1UDI - chains E and I; structure by X-ray diffraction, 2.70 A resolution.

== Chain E ==
Name: Uracil-DNA glycosylase
Organism: Herpes simplex virus (type 1 / strain 17)
Notes: EC 3.2.2.3
Reference sequence: P10186 (UNG_HHV11); residues 1-244 here correspond to UniProt positions 91-334 (UniProt number = residue number + 90)
Chain sequence (244 residues; numbered 1 to 244; the number before each row is that of its first residue):
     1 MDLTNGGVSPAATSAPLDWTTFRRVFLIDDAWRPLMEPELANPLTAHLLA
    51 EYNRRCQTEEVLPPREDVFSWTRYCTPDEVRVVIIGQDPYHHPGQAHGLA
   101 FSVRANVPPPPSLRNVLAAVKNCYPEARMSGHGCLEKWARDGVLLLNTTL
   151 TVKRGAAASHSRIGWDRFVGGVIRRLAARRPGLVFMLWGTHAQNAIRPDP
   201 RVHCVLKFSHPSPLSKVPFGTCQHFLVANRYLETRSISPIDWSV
Disordered / not traced: 1-17
UniProt features mapped onto this chain:
  - active site: Asp88 (Proton acceptor)

== Chain I ==
Name: Uracil-DNA glycosylase inhibitor protein
Organism: Bacillus phage PBS1
Reference sequence: P14739 (UNGI_BPPB2); residues 2-84 here = UniProt positions 2-84
Chain sequence (83 residues; numbered 2 to 84; the number before each row is that of its first residue):
     2 TNLSDIIEKETGKQLVIQESILMLPEEVEEVIGNKPESDILVHTAYDEST
    52 DENVMLLTSDAPEYKPWALVIQDSNGENKIKML

== Chain E / chain I interface ==
Contacting residue pairs (36; chain E residue first):
  Gln87(E) - Ile22(I)
  Gln87(E) - Leu23(I)  hydrogen bond (side chain-backbone)
  Tyr90(E) - Gln19(I)
  Tyr90(E) - Glu20(I)
  His91(E) - Ser21(I)  hydrogen bond
  Gln95(E) - Gln19(I)  hydrogen bond (side chain-backbone)
  Pro110(E) - Glu20(I)
  Pro111(E) - Gln19(I)
  Pro111(E) - Glu20(I)
  Pro111(E) - Thr45(I)
  Pro111(E) - Asn54(I)
  Ser112(E) - Glu20(I)  hydrogen bond
  Arg114(E) - Asn54(I)  hydrogen bond
  Ala156(E) - Tyr65(I)
  Ala157(E) - Ser21(I)
  Ala157(E) - Ala62(I)
  Ala157(E) - Tyr65(I)  hydrogen bond (backbone-side chain)
  Ala158(E) - Ala62(I)
  Arg162(E) - Ala62(I)  hydrogen bond (side chain-backbone)
  Gly189(E) - Glu28(I)
  Thr190(E) - Leu25(I)
  Thr190(E) - Glu28(I)  hydrogen bond (backbone-side chain)
  His191(E) - Leu23(I)
  His191(E) - Leu25(I)
  His210(E) - Ile22(I)
  His210(E) - Met24(I)
  Ser212(E) - Met24(I)
  Pro213(E) - Asn54(I)
  Pro213(E) - Gln73(I)  hydrogen bond (backbone-side chain)
  Leu214(E) - Val32(I)
  Leu214(E) - Val43(I)  hydrophobic
  Leu214(E) - Met56(I)  hydrophobic
  Leu214(E) - Leu58(I)  hydrophobic
  Ser215(E) - Met24(I)
  Lys216(E) - Glu31(I)
  Lys216(E) - Val32(I)
Also at the interface, not in a pair above, chain E (26 interface residues in all): Asp88, Pro108, Leu113, Ser159, Asn194
Also at the interface, not in a pair above, chain I (26 interface residues in all): Ile18, Ile33, Leu42, His44, Tyr47, Asp61, Pro63, Val71

== Summary ==
Chain E and chain I each contribute 26 residues to their interface, with 9 hydrogen bonds. Polar contacts
include Gln87(E)-Leu23(I), His91(E)-Ser21(I) and Gln95(E)-Gln19(I). Curated annotation (UniProt) lists
active-site residue Asp88(E) on chain E.
Here chain E is Uracil-DNA glycosylase (Herpes simplex virus (type 1 / strain 17)) and chain I is Uracil-DNA
glycosylase inhibitor protein (Bacillus phage PBS1). Entry 1UDI (Nucleotide mimicry in the crystal structure
of the uracil-DNA glycosylase-uracil glycosylase inhibitor protein complex) was determined by X-ray
diffraction.
